Entry 8A5Y (electron microscopy, 4.90 A resolution (low resolution: residue-level contacts below are approximate; hydrogen-bond / salt-bridge calls are withheld)); this record covers chains D and P of the 17 polymer chains in the assembly.

[Chain D (and P)]
Protein: Anaphase-promoting complex subunit CDC23
Source organism: Saccharomyces cerevisiae
Notes: chain P of this document is another copy of the same molecule, construct and numbering; everything in this record applies to it too
Reference sequence: P16522 (CDC23_YEAST); numbering as in UniProt (aligned over 1-626)
Chain sequence (626 residues; numbered 1 to 626; the number before each row is that of its first residue):
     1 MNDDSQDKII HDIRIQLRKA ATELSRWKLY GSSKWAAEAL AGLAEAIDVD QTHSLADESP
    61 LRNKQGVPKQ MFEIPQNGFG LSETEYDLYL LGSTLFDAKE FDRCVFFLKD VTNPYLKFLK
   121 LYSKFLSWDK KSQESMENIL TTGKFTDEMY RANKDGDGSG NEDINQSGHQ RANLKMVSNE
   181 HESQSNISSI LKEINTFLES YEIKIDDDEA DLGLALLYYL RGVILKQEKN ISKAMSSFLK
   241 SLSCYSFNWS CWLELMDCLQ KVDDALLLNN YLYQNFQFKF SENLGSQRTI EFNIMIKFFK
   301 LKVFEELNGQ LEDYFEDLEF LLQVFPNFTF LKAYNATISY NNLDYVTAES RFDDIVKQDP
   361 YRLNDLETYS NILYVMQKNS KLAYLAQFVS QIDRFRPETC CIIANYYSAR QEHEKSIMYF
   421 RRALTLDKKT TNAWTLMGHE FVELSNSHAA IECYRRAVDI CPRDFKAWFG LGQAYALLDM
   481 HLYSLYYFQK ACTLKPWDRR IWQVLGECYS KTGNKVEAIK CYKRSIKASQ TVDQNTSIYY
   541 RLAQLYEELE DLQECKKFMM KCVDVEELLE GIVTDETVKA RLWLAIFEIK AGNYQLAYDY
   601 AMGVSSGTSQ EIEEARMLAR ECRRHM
Disordered / not traced: 1-3, 47-73, 148-183 (chain P: 1-5, 45-74, 147-181)
Swiss-Prot annotation at these positions:
  - modified residue: Ser59 (Phosphoserine)
  - mutagenesis: Ala39 (A39T: In CDC23-50; G2/M cell cycle arrest at 37 degrees Celsius), Gly42 (G42D: In CDC23-54; G2/M cell cycle arrest at 37 degrees Celsius), Gly80 (G80S: In CDC23-44; G2/M cell cycle arrest at 37 degrees Celsius), Glu85 (E85K: In CDC23-51; G2/M cell cycle arrest at 37 degrees Celsius), Ser93 (S93F: In CDC23-52; G2/M cell cycle arrest at 37 degrees Celsius), Thr94 (T94M: In CDC23-4; G2/M cell cycle arrest at 36 degrees Celsius), Arg103 (R103Q: In CDC23-40; G2/M cell cycle arrest at 37 degrees Celsius; when associated with V-573), Pro114 (P114L: In CDC23-53; G2/M cell cycle arrest at 37 degrees Celsius; P114S: In CDC23-41; G2/M cell cycle arrest at 37 degrees Celsius), Ser123 (S123N: In CDC23-6; G2/M cell cycle arrest at 36 degrees Celsius), Gly213 (G213D: In CDC23-47; G2/M cell cycle arrest at 37 degrees Celsius; when associated with W-583), Glu306 (E306K: In CDC23-49; G2/M cell cycle arrest at 37 degrees Celsius; when associated with P-326), Pro326 (P326L: In CDC23-49; G2/M cell cycle arrest at 37 degrees Celsius; when associated with E-306), 7 further mutagenesis entries in UniProt

[Interface between chain D and chain P]
Residue-residue contacts (60):
  Arg18(D) with Glu83(P); Asp87(P)
  Ala21(D) with Leu90(P)
  Thr22(D) with Tyr86(P)
  Arg26(D) with Arg26(P)
  Tyr30(D) with Asp97(P)
  Ser33(D) with Thr94(P)
  Lys34(D) with Thr94(P); Glu100(P); Arg103(P)
  Ala37(D) with Leu90(P); Leu91(P); Thr94(P)
  Glu38(D) with Arg103(P)
  Leu40(D) with Asp87(P)
  Ala41(D) with Leu91(P)
  Ile74(D) with Glu83(P)
  Pro75(D) with Phe79(P)
  Asn77(D) with Asn77(P)
  Glu83(D) with Arg18(P); Pro75(P)
  Asp87(D) with Leu40(P)
  Leu90(D) with Ala21(P); Thr22(P); Ala37(P)
  Leu91(D) with Ala37(P); Glu38(P); Ala41(P)
  Thr94(D) with Tyr30(P); Ser33(P); Lys34(P); Ala37(P)
  Asp97(D) with Tyr30(P)
  Glu100(D) with Asp393(P); Arg396(P)
  Asp102(D) with Tyr361(P); Ile392(P)
  Arg103(D) with Thr329(P); Asp359(P); Tyr361(P); Arg362(P)
  Phe106(D) with Gln358(P); Asp359(P); Pro360(P); Tyr361(P)
  Phe107(D) with Asp359(P)
  Lys131(D) with Gln391(P); Ile392(P); Arg394(P)
  Glu134(D) with Arg394(P); Phe395(P)
  Gln358(D) with Phe106(P)
  Asp359(D) with Phe107(P)
  Pro360(D) with Phe106(P)
  Tyr361(D) with Asp102(P); Arg103(P); Phe106(P)
  Arg362(D) with Arg103(P)
  Asn364(D) with Arg103(P)
  Gln391(D) with Lys131(P)
Interface residues without a listed pair, chain D (40 interface residues in all): Ser25, Tyr86, Ser135, Ile392, Asp393, Phe395
Interface residues without a listed pair, chain P (45 interface residues in all): Ser25, Lys28, Ala98, Lys130, Leu363, Asn364

[Summary]
40 residues of chain D face 45 of chain P across their interface. UniProt lists 20 mutagenesis sites on chain
D.
Both chains are Anaphase-promoting complex subunit CDC23 (Saccharomyces cerevisiae). Entry 8A5Y (S. cerevisiae
apo unphosphorylated APC/C) was determined by electron microscopy.
